7Z4A - chains G and D of the 25 polymer chains in the assembly; structure by electron microscopy, 4.60 A resolution (low resolution: residue-level contacts below are approximate; hydrogen-bond / salt-bridge calls are withheld).

# Chain G (and D)
Protein: Major head protein
Source organism: Escherichia phage vB_EcoP_SU10
Notes: chain D of this document is another copy of the same molecule, construct and numbering; everything in this record applies to it too
Reference sequence: A0A0B4N1Q7 (A0A0B4N1Q7_9CAUD); residues 1-352 here = UniProt positions 1-352
Amino-acid sequence (352 residues; numbered 1 to 352; the number before each row is that of its first residue):
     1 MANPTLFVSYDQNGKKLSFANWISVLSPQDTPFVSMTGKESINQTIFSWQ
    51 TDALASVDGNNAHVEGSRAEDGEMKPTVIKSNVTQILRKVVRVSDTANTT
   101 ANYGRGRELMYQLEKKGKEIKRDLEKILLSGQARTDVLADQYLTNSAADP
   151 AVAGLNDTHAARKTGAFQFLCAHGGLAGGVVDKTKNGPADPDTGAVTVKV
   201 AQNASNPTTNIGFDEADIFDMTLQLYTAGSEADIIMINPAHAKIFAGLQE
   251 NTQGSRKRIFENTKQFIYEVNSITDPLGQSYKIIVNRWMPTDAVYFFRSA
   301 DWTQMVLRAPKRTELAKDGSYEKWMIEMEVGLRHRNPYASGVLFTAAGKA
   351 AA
Unresolved in the structure: 1-4, 28-40, 87, 137-160, 173, 350-352 (chain D: 1-3, 350-352)

# Chain G / chain D interface
Pairs across the interface (81; chain G residue first):
  K15(G) with I46(D)
  L17(G) with F47(D)
  S18(G) with F47(D)
  F19(G) with F47(D); Q50(D)
  W22(G) with N43(D); W49(D); R335(D)
  I23(G) with Q50(D)
  S24(G) with N336(D)
  L26(G) with G229(D)
  Q85(G) with N61(D)
  I86(G) with N61(D); H63(D)
  R88(G) with H63(D); R68(D)
  V90(G) with R68(D); D71(D)
  R92(G) with E70(D); D71(D)
  K115(G) with A53(D); L54(D)
  E119(G) with A55(D); V57(D); D58(D)
  R122(G) with L54(D); D58(D)
  D123(G) with D58(D); N61(D)
  K126(G) with D58(D)
  K163(G) with N60(D)
  P239(G) with L223(D); L277(D)
  A240(G) with L223(D)
  A242(G) with L277(D)
  E250(G) with S255(D); R256(D)
  K257(G) with G254(D); S255(D); K257(D)
  R258(G) with S255(D); R256(D); K257(D)
  I259(G) with K257(D); I259(D)
  F260(G) with Q249(D); K257(D); R258(D); I259(D)
  E261(G) with I259(D); E261(D)
  N262(G) with F260(D); T263(D); Q265(D); I267(D)
  T263(G) with Q249(D)
  K264(G) with E269(D); N271(D); S272(D)
  Q265(G) with S272(D)
  F266(G) with F219(D); L248(D); R256(D); S272(D); I273(D); T274(D)
  I267(G) with T274(D)
  Y268(G) with F219(D); R256(D); T274(D); D275(D); P276(D)
  E269(G) with T274(D); D275(D); P276(D); G278(D)
  V285(G) with Y226(D); L277(D)
  R287(G) with Y226(D)
  L315(G) with R68(D)
  M325(G) with R68(D)
Also at the interface, not in a pair above, chain G (48 interface residues in all): A20, K89, I127, K243, A246, N251, T252, W288
Also at the interface, not in a pair above, chain D (53 interface residues in all): T51, D52, A62, V64, S67, G72, L143, A228, V270

# Overview
Chain G and chain D form an interface of 48 and 53 residues respectively.
Both chains are Major head protein (Escherichia phage vB_EcoP_SU10). Entry 7Z4A (Bacteriophage SU10 tail and
bottom part of the capsid (C1)) was determined by electron microscopy (same publication as 7Z47 and 7Z4F).
